Entry 2Q6Z (X-ray diffraction, 2.00 A resolution); this record covers chain A.

== Chain A ==
Name: Uroporphyrinogen decarboxylase
Source organism: Homo sapiens
Notes: EC 4.1.1.37
Reference sequence: P06132 (DCUP_HUMAN); numbering as in UniProt (aligned over 11-366)
Sequence (356 residues; row label = number of the first residue in the row):
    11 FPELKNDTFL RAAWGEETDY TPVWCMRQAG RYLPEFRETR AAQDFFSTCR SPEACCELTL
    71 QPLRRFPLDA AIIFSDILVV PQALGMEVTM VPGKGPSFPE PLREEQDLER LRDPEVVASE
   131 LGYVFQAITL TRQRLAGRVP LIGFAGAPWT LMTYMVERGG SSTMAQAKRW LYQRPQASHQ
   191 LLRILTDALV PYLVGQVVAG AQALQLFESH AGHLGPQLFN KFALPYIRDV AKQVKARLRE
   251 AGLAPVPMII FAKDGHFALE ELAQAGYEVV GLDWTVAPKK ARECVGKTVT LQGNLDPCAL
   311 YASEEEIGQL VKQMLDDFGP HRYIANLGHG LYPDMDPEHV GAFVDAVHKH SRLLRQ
Construct notes: engineered mutation Arg-168 (Gly in P06132)
Swiss-Prot annotation at these positions:
  - binding site (coproporphyrinogen I): Arg-37, Ala-39, Arg-41, Arg-50, Asp-86, Tyr-164, Ser-219, His-339
  - binding site (coproporphyrinogen III): Arg-37, Ala-39, Arg-41, Asp-86, Tyr-164, Ser-219, His-339
  - site: Asp-86 (Transition state stabilizer)
  - natural variant: Gly-25 (G25E: In FPCT), Phe-46 (F46L: In HEP), Pro-62 (P62L: In HEP), Ala-80 (A80G: In HEP; A80S: In FPCT), Val-134 (V134Q: In FPCT and HEP), Arg-142 (R142Q: In FPCT), Arg-144 (R144P: In FPCT), Gly-156 (G156D: In FPCT), Leu-161 (L161Q: In FPCT), Met-165 (M165R: In FPCT), Glu-167 (E167K: In HEP and FPCT), Arg-168 (G168R: In HEP; this construct carries the variant), 22 further natural variant entries in UniProt
  - mutagenesis: Asp-86 (D86E: 5-10% of wild-type activity; D86G: Very low activity. Binds substrate with similar geometry as wild-type; D86N: No activity. Unable to bind substrate), Tyr-164 (Y164F: 25-30% of wild-type activity)

== Summary ==
From UniProt: 8 coproporphyrinogen I-binding residues, 7 coproporphyrinogen III-binding residues and 2
mutagenesis sites.
Chain A is Uroporphyrinogen decarboxylase (Homo sapiens); the structure, Uroporphyrinogen Decarboxylase G168R
single mutant apo-enzyme, was determined by X-ray diffraction together with 2Q71 from the same study.
